Entry 6SE0 (electron microscopy, 3.80 A resolution); this record covers chains A and J of the 10 polymer chains in the assembly.

[Chain A]
Protein: Histone H3-like centromeric protein A
Organism: Homo sapiens
Reference sequence: P49450 (CENPA_HUMAN); residue numbers follow UniProt; this construct covers 1-140
Sequence (140 residues; numbered 1 to 140; the number before each row is that of its first residue):
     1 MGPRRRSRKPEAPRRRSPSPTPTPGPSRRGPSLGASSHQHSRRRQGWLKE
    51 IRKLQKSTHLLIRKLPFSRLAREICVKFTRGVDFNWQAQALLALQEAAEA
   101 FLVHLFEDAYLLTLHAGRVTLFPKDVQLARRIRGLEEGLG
Unresolved in the structure: 1-41
Curated features (UniProtKB/Swiss-Prot):
  - region: Gln39 to Leu54 (Important for flexibility of DNA ends that protrude from nucleosomes)
  - modified residue: Gly2 (N,N,N-trimethylglycine), Ser7 (Phosphoserine), Ser17 (Phosphoserine), Ser19 (Phosphoserine), Ser27 (Phosphoserine), Ser68 (Phosphoserine)
  - mutagenesis: Ser7 (S7A: Induces a delay at the terminal stage of cytokinesis and chromosome misalignment during mitosis due to a defect in kinetochore attachment to microtubules), Ser17 (S17A: Impaired mitotic chromosome congression and chromosome segregation; when associated with A-19), Ser19 (S19A: Impaired mitotic chromosome congression and chromosome segregation; when associated with A-17), Ser68 (S68A: No effect on interaction with HJURP. Impairs localization at centromeres; S68E/Q: Impairs interaction with HJURP, association with chromatin and localization at centromeres), Arg80 to Gly81 (Impairs retention at centromeres, but not targeting to centromeres), His104 (H104G: Reduces location at centromeres. Abolishes location at centromeres; when associated with C-112), Leu112 (L112C: No effect on location at centromeres. Abolishes location at centromeres; when associated with G-104)

[Chain J]
Molecule: 145-nt DNA strand
Organism: synthetic construct
Sequence (145 nucleotides; numbered -72 to 72; the number before each row is that of its first residue; numbers below 1 keep their minus sign (DA-72 is residue -72)):
   -72 ATCGATGTATATATCTGACACGTGCCTGGAGACTAGGGAGTAATCCCCTT
   -22 GGCGGTTAAAACGCGGGGGACAGCGCGTACGTGCGTTTAAGCGGTGCTAG
    28 AGCTGTCTACGACCAATTGAGCGGCCTCGGCACCGGGATTCTGAT

[Interface between chain A and chain J]
Pairs across the interface (13; chain A residue first):
  Arg43(A) - DG10(J)  salt bridge to the phosphate
  Gly46(A) - DT9(J)  phosphate contact
  Trp47(A) - DT9(J)  hydrogen bond to the phosphate
  Lys49(A) - DT-65(J)  salt bridge to the phosphate
  Lys49(A) - DA-64(J)  salt bridge to the phosphate
  Arg52(A) - DT-65(J)  phosphate contact
  Arg52(A) - DA-64(J)  salt bridge to the phosphate
  Arg63(A) - DA17(J)  phosphate contact
  Arg63(A) - DG18(J)  salt bridge to the phosphate
  Lys64(A) - DG18(J)  hydrogen bond to the phosphate
  Leu65(A) - DA17(J)  phosphate contact
  Leu65(A) - DG18(J)  hydrogen bond to the phosphate
  Arg69(A) - DA17(J)  salt bridge to the phosphate
Also at the interface, not in a pair above, chain A (10 interface residues in all): Pro66

[In short]
10 residues of chain A and 6 residues of chain J are in contact, with 3 hydrogen bonds and 6 salt bridges.
Among the polar pairs are Trp47(A)-DT9(J), Lys64(A)-DG18(J) and Leu65(A)-DG18(J). From UniProt: 8 mutagenesis
sites on chain A.
Here chain A is Histone H3-like centromeric protein A (Homo sapiens) and chain J is a 145-nt DNA strand
(synthetic construct). Entry 6SE0 (Class 1 : CENP-A nucleosome) was determined by electron microscopy together
with 6SE6, 6SEE, 6SEF and 6SEG from the same study.
